Entry 2VP7 (X-ray diffraction, 1.65 A resolution); this record covers chains A and B.

Chain A:
Protein: Pygopus homolog 1
Source organism: Homo sapiens
Notes: fragment: phd domain, residues 333-402
Reference sequence: Q9Y3Y4 (PYGO1_HUMAN); residue numbers follow UniProt; this construct covers 333-402
Chain sequence (71 residues; each row starts with the number of its first residue):
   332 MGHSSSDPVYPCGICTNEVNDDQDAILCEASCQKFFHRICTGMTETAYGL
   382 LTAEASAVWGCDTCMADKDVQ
Unresolved in the structure: 398-402
Sequence notes: engineered mutation Phe366 (Trp in Q9Y3Y4)
Swiss-Prot annotation at these positions:
  - zinc finger: Val340 to Asp398 (PHD-type)
  - region: Gly373 to Gly391 (Interaction with BCL9)
  - mutagenesis: Glu349 (E349A: Reduces interaction with H3K4me2), Val350 (V350E: Almost complete loss of interaction with H3K4me2), Asn351 (N351A: Reduces interaction with H3K4me2), Gln354 (Q354A: Reduces interaction with H3K4me2), Ala356 (A356E: Almost complete loss of interaction with H3K4me2), Ile357 (I357R: Loss of interaction with H3K4me2), Glu360 (E360A: Loss of interaction with H3K4me2)
Ion coordination: Zn2+ site 1: Cys343, Cys346, His368, Cys371; Zn2+ site 2: Cys359, Cys363, Cys392
What the authors report for this chain:
  - mutagenesis - V350E (below 3%), A356E (below 3%): decreased binding to H3K4me3
  - mutagenesis - V350E, A356E: unchanged binding to B-cell cll/lymphoma 9 protein (chain B)

Chain B:
Protein: B-cell cll/lymphoma 9 protein
Source organism: Homo sapiens
Notes: fragment: hd1 domain, residues 174-205
Reference sequence: O00512 (BCL9_HUMAN); numbering as in UniProt (aligned over 174-205)
Chain sequence (33 residues; numbered 173 to 205; the number before each row is that of its first residue):
   173 AAKVVYVFSTEMANKAAEAVLKGQVETIVSFHI
Swiss-Prot annotation at these positions:
  - region: Val177 to Ile205 (Interaction with PYGO1)

Interface between chain A and chain B:
Pairs across the interface - 34 pairs, chain A then chain B:
  Thr372(A) - Thr182(B)
  Gly373(A) - Thr182(B)
  Gly373(A) - Asn186(B)  hydrogen bond (backbone-side chain)
  Met374(A) - Thr182(B)
  Met374(A) - Asn186(B)
  Thr375(A) - Asn186(B)  hydrogen bond (backbone-side chain)
  Ala378(A) - Ala185(B)
  Ala378(A) - Asn186(B)
  Ala378(A) - Ala189(B)  hydrophobic
  Leu381(A) - Ala189(B)  hydrophobic
  Leu381(A) - Ile200(B)  hydrophobic
  Leu382(A) - Phe180(B)  hydrophobic
  Leu382(A) - Ile200(B)  hydrophobic
  Glu385(A) - Thr199(B)
  Glu385(A) - Ile200(B)
  Glu385(A) - Val201(B)
  Ala386(A) - Lys175(B)  hydrogen bond (backbone-side chain)
  Ser387(A) - Val177(B)
  Ser387(A) - Tyr178(B)  hydrogen bond (backbone-backbone)
  Ser387(A) - Val201(B)
  Ala388(A) - Tyr178(B)
  Ala388(A) - Phe180(B)  hydrophobic
  Ala388(A) - Val201(B)  hydrophobic
  Val389(A) - Tyr178(B)  hydrogen bond (backbone-backbone)
  Val389(A) - Val179(B)
  Val389(A) - Phe180(B)  hydrogen bond (backbone-backbone)
  Trp390(A) - Phe180(B)
  Trp390(A) - Ser181(B)
  Trp390(A) - Thr182(B)  hydrogen bond
  Gly391(A) - Val179(B)
  Gly391(A) - Phe180(B)  hydrogen bond (backbone-backbone)
  Gly391(A) - Ser181(B)
  Met396(A) - Val179(B)  hydrophobic
  Met396(A) - Ser181(B)
Interface residues without a listed pair, chain A (17 interface residues in all): Ala361, Thr377
Interface residues without a listed pair, chain B (15 interface residues in all): Val192, Leu193

In short:
17 residues of chain A and 15 residues of chain B are in contact, with 8 hydrogen bonds. Polar pairs include
Gly373(A)-Asn186(B), Thr375(A)-Asn186(B) and Ala386(A)-Lys175(B). From the paper: V350E and A356E of chain A
reduce binding to H3K4me3; V350E and A356E of chain A leave binding to B-cell cll/lymphoma 9 protein (chain B)
unchanged.
Chain A is Pygopus homolog 1 and chain B is B-cell cll/lymphoma 9 protein, both from Homo sapiens; the
structure, Decoding of methylated histone H3 tail by the Pygo-BCL9 Wnt signaling complex, was determined by
X-ray diffraction (same publication as 2VPB, 2VPD, 2VPE and 2VPG).
